Entry 8U8Z (electron microscopy, 3.25 A resolution); this record covers chains A and B.

# Chain A (and B)
Molecule: histidine kinase
Organism: Pseudomonas syringae pv. tomato str. DC3000
Notes: chain B of this document is another copy of the same molecule, construct and numbering; everything in this record applies to it too
UniProt: Q885D3 (Q885D3_PSESM); residue numbers follow UniProt; this construct covers 1-745
Chain sequence (746 residues; numbered 0 to 745; the number before each row is that of its first residue; numbering starts at 0):
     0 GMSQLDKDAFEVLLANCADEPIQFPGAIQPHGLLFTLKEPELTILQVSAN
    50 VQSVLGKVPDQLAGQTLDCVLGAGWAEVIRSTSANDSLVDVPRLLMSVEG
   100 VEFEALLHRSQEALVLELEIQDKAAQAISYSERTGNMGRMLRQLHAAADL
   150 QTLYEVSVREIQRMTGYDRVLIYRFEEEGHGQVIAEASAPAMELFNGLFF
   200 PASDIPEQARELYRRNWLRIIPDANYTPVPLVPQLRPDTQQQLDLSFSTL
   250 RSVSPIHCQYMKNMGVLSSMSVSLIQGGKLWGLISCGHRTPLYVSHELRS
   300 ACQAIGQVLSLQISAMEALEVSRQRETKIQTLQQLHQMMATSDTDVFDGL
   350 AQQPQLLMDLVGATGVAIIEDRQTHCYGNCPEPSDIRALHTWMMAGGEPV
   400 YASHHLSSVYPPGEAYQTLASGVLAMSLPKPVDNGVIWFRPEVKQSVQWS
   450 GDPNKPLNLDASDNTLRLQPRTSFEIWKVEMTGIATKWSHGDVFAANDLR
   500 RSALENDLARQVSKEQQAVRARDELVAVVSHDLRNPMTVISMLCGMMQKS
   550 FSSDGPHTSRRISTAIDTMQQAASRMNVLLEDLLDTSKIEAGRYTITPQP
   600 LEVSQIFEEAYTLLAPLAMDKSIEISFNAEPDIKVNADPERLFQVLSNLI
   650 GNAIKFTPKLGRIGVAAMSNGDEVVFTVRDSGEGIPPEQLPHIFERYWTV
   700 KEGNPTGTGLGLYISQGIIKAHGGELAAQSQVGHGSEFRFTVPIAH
Disordered / not traced: 0-11, 460-465, 535-745 (chain B: 0-10, 460-465, 534-745)
Disulfides: Cys375-Cys379
Glycans and other covalent adducts: 2(R),3(E)- phytochromobilin (LBV) linked to Cys16
Differences from the reference sequence: expression tag (0)
Small-molecule neighbours: 2(R),3(E)- phytochromobilin (LBV; 3-[2-[(Z)-[3-(2-carboxyethyl)-5-[(Z)-(4-ethenyl-3-methyl-5-oxidanylidene-pyrrol-2-ylidene)methyl]-4-methyl-pyrrol-1-ium -2-ylidene]methyl]-5-[(Z)-[(3E)-3-ethylidene-4-methyl-5-oxidanylidene-pyrrolidin-2-ylidene]methyl]-4-methyl-1H-pyrrol-3- yl]propanoic acid): Glu19, Ile21, Leu170, Tyr172, Phe194, Phe199, Ser202, Asp203, Ile204, Pro205, Gln207, Ala208, Tyr212, Arg218, Ile220, Arg250, Ser251, Val252, Ser253, Ile255, His256, Tyr259, Met260, Met263, Ser268, Met269, Ser270, Leu282, Ser284, Gln468, Pro469
What the authors report for this chain:
  - post-translational modification sites: His530
  - mutagenesis - H530A: abolished catalytic activity

# How chain A and chain B interact
Pairs across the interface (43):
  Val88(A) - Arg141(B)  hydrogen bond (backbone-side chain)
  Asp89(A) - Gln142(B)  hydrogen bond
  Pro91(A) - Arg138(B)
  Gly134(A) - Tyr129(B)
  Met136(A) - Met136(B)  hydrophobic
  Met136(A) - Leu140(B)  hydrophobic
  Gly137(A) - Tyr129(B)
  Arg138(A) - Asp89(B)  hydrogen bond (side chain-backbone)
  Arg138(A) - Val90(B)  hydrogen bond (side chain-backbone)
  Arg138(A) - Pro91(B)
  Leu140(A) - Met136(B)  hydrophobic
  Leu140(A) - Ala303(B)  hydrophobic
  Leu140(A) - Val307(B)  hydrophobic
  Arg141(A) - Ser299(B)
  His144(A) - Gln306(B)  hydrogen bond
  Gln306(A) - His144(B)  hydrogen bond
  Leu310(A) - Gln311(B)
  Gln311(A) - Leu310(B)
  Pro428(A) - Glu504(B)
  Pro428(A) - Ala508(B)
  Lys429(A) - Leu507(B)
  Lys429(A) - Val511(B)
  Pro430(A) - Val511(B)
  Pro430(A) - Ser512(B)
  Pro430(A) - Gln515(B)
  Val431(A) - Gln515(B)
  Leu503(A) - Leu507(B)  hydrophobic
  Glu504(A) - Pro428(B)
  Glu504(A) - Arg499(B)  salt bridge
  Asp506(A) - Leu507(B)
  Leu507(A) - Leu503(B)  hydrophobic
  Leu507(A) - Asp506(B)
  Leu507(A) - Leu507(B)
  Gln510(A) - Leu507(B)
  Gln510(A) - Val511(B)
  Val511(A) - Lys429(B)
  Val511(A) - Pro430(B)
  Val511(A) - Gln510(B)
  Lys513(A) - Glu514(B)
  Glu514(A) - Gln510(B)
  Glu514(A) - Lys513(B)  salt bridge
  Gln515(A) - Val431(B)
  Leu524(A) - Leu524(B)  hydrophobic
Other interface residues (no listed pair), chain A (38 interface residues in all): Val90, Tyr129, Ser130, Trp216, Ala303, Val307, Ala314, Leu427, Ala508, Arg521, Val528
Other interface residues (no listed pair), chain B (38 interface residues in all): Arg92, Ser130, Gly137, Ala314, Ala517

# In short
Chain A and chain B each contribute 38 residues to their interface; the contacts include 6 hydrogen bonds and
2 salt bridges. Among the polar pairs are Glu504(A)-Arg499(B), Glu514(A)-Lys513(B) and Val88(A)-Arg141(B).
Covalently linked 2(R),3(E)- phytochromobilin: at Cys16(A). The paper reports that H530A of chain A abolishes
catalytic activity; a modification site at His530(A).
Chain A and chain B are both histidine kinase (Pseudomonas syringae pv. tomato str. DC3000); the structure,
Cryo-EM structure of PsBphP in Pr state, extended DHp, was determined by electron microscopy together with
8U4X, 8U62, 8U63, 8U64 and 8U65 from the same study.
